PDB entry 2Q9A | X-ray diffraction, 2.24 A resolution | chain A

[Chain A]
Protein: Cell division protein ftsY
Source organism: Thermus aquaticus
UniProt: P83749 (FTSY_THEAQ); residue numbers follow UniProt; this construct covers 1-304
Amino-acid sequence (304 residues; numbered 1 to 304; the number before each row is that of its first residue):
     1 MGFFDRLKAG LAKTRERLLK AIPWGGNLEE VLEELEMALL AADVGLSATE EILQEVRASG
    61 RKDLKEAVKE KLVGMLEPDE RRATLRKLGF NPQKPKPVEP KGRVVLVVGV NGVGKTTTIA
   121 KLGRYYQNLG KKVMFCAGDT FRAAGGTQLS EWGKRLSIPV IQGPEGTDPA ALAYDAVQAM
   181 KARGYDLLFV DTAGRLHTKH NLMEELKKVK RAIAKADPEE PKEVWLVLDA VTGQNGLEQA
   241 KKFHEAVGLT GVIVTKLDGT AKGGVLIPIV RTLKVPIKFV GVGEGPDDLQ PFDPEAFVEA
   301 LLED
Reported in the primary citation:
  - conformationally variable residues (loop rearrangement, side-chain flip): Arg142, Gln148, Arg195, Asp258
  - contacts within the chain: Asp229-Lys256

[Overview]
From the paper: conformational variability at Arg142, Gln148 and Arg195 among others; contacts within the
chain involving Lys256 and Asp229.
Chain A is Cell division protein ftsY (Thermus aquaticus); the structure, Structure of Apo FTSY, was
determined by X-ray diffraction (same publication as 2Q9B and 2Q9C).
